5J0N - chains B and K of the 15 polymer chains in the assembly; structure by electron microscopy, 11.00 A resolution (very low resolution: no residue pairs are listed; an interface is given only as per-side residue counts).

== Chain B ==
Molecule: attB(-21) to attP(+117)
Sequence (139 nucleotides; row label = number of the first residue in the row; numbers below 1 keep their minus sign (DC-21 is residue -21)):
   -21 CCGTTTCGCTCAAGTTAGTATATTAAAGCTGAACGAGAAACGTAAAATGA
    29 TATAAATATCAATATATTAAATTAGATTTTGCATAAAAAACAGACTACAT
    79 AATACTGTAAAACACAACATATGCAGTCACTATGCCGAC

== Chain K ==
Name: Integration host factor subunit alpha
Organism: Escherichia coli
UniProt: B7MAS3 (IHFA_ECO45); numbering as in UniProt (aligned over 2-97)
Sequence (96 residues; row label = number of the first residue in the row):
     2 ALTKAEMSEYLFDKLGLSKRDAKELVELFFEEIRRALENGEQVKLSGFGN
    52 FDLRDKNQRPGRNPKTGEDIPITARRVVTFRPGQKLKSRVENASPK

== How chain B and chain K interact ==
At this resolution (11 A) residue pairs are not listed: 9 residues of chain B and 18 of chain K lie at the interface.

== In short ==
Chain B and chain K form an interface of 9 and 18 residues respectively.
Chain B is attB(-21) to attP(+117) and chain K is Integration host factor subunit alpha (Escherichia coli);
the structure, Lambda excision HJ intermediate, was determined by electron microscopy.
